5NUQ - chains E and H of the 4 polymer chains in the assembly; structure by X-ray diffraction, 3.20 A resolution.

# Chain E
Protein: Outer membrane protein F
From: Escherichia coli (strain K12)
UniProt: P02931 (OMPF_ECOLI); residues 1-340 here correspond to UniProt positions 23-362 (UniProt number = residue number + 22)
Sequence (340 residues; numbered 1 to 340; the number before each row is that of its first residue):
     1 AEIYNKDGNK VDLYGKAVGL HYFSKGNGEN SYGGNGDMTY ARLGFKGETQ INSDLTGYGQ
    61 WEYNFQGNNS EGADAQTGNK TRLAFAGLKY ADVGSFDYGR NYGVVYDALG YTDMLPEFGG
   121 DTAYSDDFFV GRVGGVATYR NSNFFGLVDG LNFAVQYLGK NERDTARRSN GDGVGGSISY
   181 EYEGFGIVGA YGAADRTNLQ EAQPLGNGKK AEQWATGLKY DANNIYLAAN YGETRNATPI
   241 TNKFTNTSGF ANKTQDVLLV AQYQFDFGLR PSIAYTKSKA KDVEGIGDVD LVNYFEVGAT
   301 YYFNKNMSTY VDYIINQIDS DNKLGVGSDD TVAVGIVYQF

# Chain H
Protein: Probable phospholipid-binding lipoprotein mlaA
From: Serratia marcescens
UniProt: A0A0U8E5M0 (A0A0U8E5M0_SERMA); residues 1-235 here correspond to UniProt positions 18-252 (UniProt number = residue number + 17)
Sequence (235 residues; row label = number of the first residue in the row):
     1 CASAPDNEPQ GRSDPLEGFN RTMFDFNYNV LDPYILRPVA VAWRDYVPMP ARNGISNFTS
    61 NLEEPASMVN AFLKGDPYRG MIHFNRFFLN TLLGMGGLID VAGMANPKLA REEPNRFGST
   121 LGHYDVGYGP YVMLPGYGSF TLRDEGGDFA DTLYPMLSYL TFWMSAGKWV VEGIETRAQL
   181 LDSDGLLRNS SDPYIMVREA YFQRHDFIAN GGSLKPEENP NAKAIQGELD EIDSQ
Not modelled in the structure: 1-11, 211-235

# Interface between chain E and chain H
Contacting residue pairs - 24 pairs, chain E then chain H:
  Phe-265(E) / Tyr-78(H)  hydrophobic
  Phe-265(E) / Met-81(H)  hydrophobic
  Asp-266(E) / Lys-108(H)  salt bridge
  Phe-267(E) / Tyr-78(H)
  Phe-267(E) / Ile-82(H)  hydrophobic
  Phe-267(E) / Asn-85(H)
  Phe-267(E) / Asn-106(H)  hydrogen bond (backbone-side chain)
  Phe-267(E) / Lys-108(H)
  Phe-267(E) / Leu-109(H)  hydrophobic
  Leu-269(E) / Met-81(H)  hydrophobic
  Leu-269(E) / Phe-84(H)  hydrophobic
  Leu-269(E) / Asn-85(H)
  Leu-269(E) / Phe-88(H)  hydrophobic
  Pro-271(E) / Met-81(H)  hydrophobic
  Ala-299(E) / Phe-84(H)  hydrophobic
  Tyr-301(E) / Asn-85(H)
  Tyr-301(E) / Ala-105(H)
  Tyr-301(E) / Asn-106(H)  hydrogen bond
  Tyr-301(E) / Leu-109(H)  hydrophobic
  Phe-303(E) / Leu-93(H)  hydrophobic
  Thr-309(E) / Leu-92(H)
  Thr-309(E) / Leu-93(H)
  Val-311(E) / Phe-88(H)  hydrophobic
  Val-334(E) / Leu-92(H)  hydrophobic
Other interface residues (no listed pair), chain E (13 interface residues in all): Gly-268, Tyr-310
Other interface residues (no listed pair), chain H (13 interface residues in all): Leu-89

# Summary
The chain E/chain H interface involves 13 residues from each chain; the contacts include 2 hydrogen bonds and
1 salt bridge. Polar pairs include Asp-266(E)/Lys-108(H), Phe-267(E)/Asn-106(H) and Tyr-301(E)/Asn-106(H).
Here chain E is Outer membrane protein F (Escherichia coli (strain K12)) and chain H is Probable
phospholipid-binding lipoprotein mlaA (Serratia marcescens). Entry 5NUQ (Structural basis for maintenance of
bacterial outer membrane lipid asymmetry) was determined by X-ray diffraction, deposited together with 5NUO,
5NUP and 5NUR.
